PDB entry 5ME1 | electron microscopy, 13.50 A resolution (very low resolution: no residue pairs are listed; an interface is given only as per-side residue counts) | chains A and M of the 26 polymer chains in the assembly

Chain A:
Molecule: 16S ribosomal RNA
Source organism: Escherichia coli K-12
Sequence (1534 nucleotides; numbered 1 to 1534; the number before each row is that of its first residue):
     1 AAAUUGAAGAGUUUGAUCAUGGCUCAGAUUGAACGCUGGCGGCAGGCCUA
    51 ACACAUGCAAGUCGAACGGUAACAGGAAGAAGCUUGCUUCUUUGCUGACG
   101 AGUGGCGGACGGGUGAGUAAUGUCUGGGAAACUGCCUGAUGGAGGGGGAU
   151 AACUACUGGAAACGGUAGCUAAUACCGCAUAACGUCGCAAGACCAAAGAG
   201 GGGGACCUUCGGGCCUCUUGCCAUCGGAUGUGCCCAGAUGGGAUUAGCUA
   251 GUAGGUGGGGUAACGGCUCACCUAGGCGACGAUCCCUAGCUGGUCUGAGA
   301 GGAUGACCAGCCACACUGGAACUGAGACACGGUCCAGACUCCUACGGGAG
   351 GCAGCAGUGGGGAAUAUUGCACAAUGGGCGCAAGCCUGAUGCAGCCAUGC
   401 CGCGUGUAUGAAGAAGGCCUUCGGGUUGUAAAGUACUUUCAGCGGGGAGG
   451 AAGGGAGUAAAGUUAAUACCUUUGCUCAUUGACGUUACCCGCAGAAGAAG
   501 CACCGGCUAACUCCGUGCCAGCAGCCXCGGUAAUACGGAGGGUGCAAGCG
   551 UUAAUCGGAAUUACUGGGCGUAAAGCGCACGCAGGCGGUUUGUUAAGUCA
   601 GAUGUGAAAUCCCCGGGCUCAACCUGGGAACUGCAUCUGAUACUGGCAAG
   651 CUUGAGUCUCGUAGAGGGGGGUAGAAUUCCAGGUGUAGCGGUGAAAUGCG
   701 UAGAGAUCUGGAGGAAUACCGGUGGCGAAGGCGGCCCCCUGGACGAAGAC
   751 UGACGCUCAGGUGCGAAAGCGUGGGGAGCAAACAGGAUUAGAUACCCUGG
   801 UAGUCCACGCCGUAAACGAUGUCGACUUGGAGGUUGUGCCCUUGAGGCGU
   851 GGCUUCCGGAGCUAACGCGUUAAGUCGACCGCCUGGGGAGUACGGCCGCA
   901 AGGUUAAAACUCAAAUGAAUUGACGGGGGCCCGCACAAGCGGUGGAGCAU
   951 GUGGUUUAAUUCGAUGXAACGCGAAGAACCUUACCUGGUCUUGACAUCCA
  1001 CGGAAGUUUUCAGAGAUGAGAAUGUGCCUUCGGGAACCGUGAGACAGGUG
  1051 CUGCAUGGCUGUCGUCAGCUCGUGUUGUGAAAUGUUGGGUUAAGUCCCGC
  1101 AACGAGCGCAACCCUUAUCCUUUGUUGCCAGCGGUCCGGCCGGGAACUCA
  1151 AAGGAGACUGCCAGUGAUAAACUGGAGGAAGGUGGGGAUGACGUCAAGUC
  1201 AUCAUGGCCCUUACGACCAGGGCUACACACGUGCUACAAUGGCGCAUACA
  1251 AAGAGAAGCGACCUCGCGAGAGCAAGCGGACCUCAUAAAGUGCGUCGUAG
  1301 UCCGGAUUGGAGUCUGCAACUCGACUCCAUGAAGUCGGAAUCGCUAGUAA
  1351 UCGUGGAUCAGAAUGCCACGGUGAAUACGUUCCCGGGCCUUGUACACACC
  1401 GCCCGUXACACCAUGGGAGUGGGUUGCAAAAGAAGUAGGUAGCUUAACCU
  1451 UCGGGAGGGCGCUUACCACUUUGUGAUUCAUGACUGGGGUGAAGUCGUAA
  1501 CAAGGUAACCGUAGGGGAACCUGCGGUUGGAUCA
Modified / non-standard residues: PSU (pseudouridine-5'-monophosphate) at position 516, G7M (N7-methyl-guanosine-5'-monophosphate) at position 527, 2MG (2N-methylguanosine-5'-monophosphate) at position 966, 5MC (5-methylcytidine-5'-monophosphate) at position 967, 2MG (2N-methylguanosine-5'-monophosphate) at position 1207, 4OC (4n,o2'-methylcytidine-5'-monophosphate) at position 1402, 5MC (5-methylcytidine-5'-monophosphate) at position 1407, UR3 (3-methyluridine-5'-monophoshate) at position 1498, 2MG (2N-methylguanosine-5'-monophosphate) at position 1516, MA6 (6N-dimethyladenosine-5'-monophoshate) at position 1518, MA6 (6N-dimethyladenosine-5'-monophoshate) at position 1519

Chain M:
Protein: 30S ribosomal protein S13
Source organism: Escherichia coli K-12
UniProt: P0A7S9 (RS13_ECOLI); numbering as in UniProt (aligned over 1-118)
Chain sequence (118 residues; numbered 1 to 118; the number before each row is that of its first residue):
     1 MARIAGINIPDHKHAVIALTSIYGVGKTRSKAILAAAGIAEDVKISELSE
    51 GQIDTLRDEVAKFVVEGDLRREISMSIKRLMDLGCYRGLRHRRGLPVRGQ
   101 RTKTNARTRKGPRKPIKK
Disordered / not traced: 1, 116-118
Swiss-Prot annotation at these positions:
  - natural variant: Leu89 to Gly99 (deletion: In PW118), Gln100 to Lys118 (deletion: In rpsM413), Asn105 (N105H: In PW095; N105K: In PW097)
  - mutagenesis: Leu83 to Lys118 (Decreased growth rate at all temperatures. Decreased affinity of the 30S subunit P site for tRNA in vitro), Lys114 to Lys118 (Decreased growth rate at all temperatures. Decreased affinity of the 30S subunit P site for tRNA in vitro)

Chain A / chain M interface:
At this resolution (14 A) residue pairs are not listed: 34 residues of chain A and 39 of chain M lie at the interface.

Summary:
The interface between chain A and chain M involves 34 residues on one side and 39 on the other. Curated
annotation (UniProt) lists 5 mutagenesis sites on chain M.
Here chain A is 16S ribosomal RNA and chain M is 30S ribosomal protein S13, both from Escherichia coli K-12.
Entry 5ME1 (Structure of the 30S Pre-Initiation Complex 2 (30S IC-2) Stalled by GE81112) was determined by
electron microscopy together with 5ME0 from the same study.
